1K2X - chains C and D of the 4 polymer chains in the assembly; structure by X-ray diffraction, 1.65 A resolution.

[Chain C]
Name: Putative L-asparaginase
From: Escherichia coli
Notes: EC 3.5.1.1; fragment: n-terminus (residues 2-178)
UniProt: P37595 (ASGX_ECOLI); residue numbers follow UniProt; this construct covers 2-178
Sequence (177 residues; numbered 2 to 178; the number before each row is that of its first residue):
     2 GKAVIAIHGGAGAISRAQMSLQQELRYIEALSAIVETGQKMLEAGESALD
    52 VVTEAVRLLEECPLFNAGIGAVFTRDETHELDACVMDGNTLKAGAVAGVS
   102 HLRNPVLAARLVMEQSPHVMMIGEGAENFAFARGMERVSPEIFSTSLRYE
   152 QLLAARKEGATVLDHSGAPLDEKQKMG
Disordered / not traced: 158-178
Differences from the reference sequence: modified residue (63)
Modified positions: Cys-63 (s,s-(2-hydroxyethyl)thiocysteine; CME)
Curated features (UniProtKB/Swiss-Prot):
  - site: Gly-178 (Cleavage)
Bound ions: Na+: Leu-60, Glu-61, Cys-63, Phe-66, Ala-68, Ile-70
What the authors report for this chain:
  - binding site for chloride ion: Arg-104, Ser-147

[Chain D]
Name: Putative L-asparaginase
From: Escherichia coli
Notes: EC 3.5.1.1; fragment: c-terminus (residues 179-321)
UniProt: P37595 (ASGX_ECOLI); residue numbers follow UniProt; this construct covers 179-321
Sequence (143 residues; row label = number of the first residue in the row):
   179 TVGAVALDLDGNLAAATSTGGMTNKLPGRVGDSPLVGAGCYANNASVAVS
   229 CTGTGEVFIRALAAYDIAALMDYGGLSLAEACERVVMEKLPALGGSGGLI
   279 AIDHEGNVALPFNTEGMYRAWGYAGDTPTTGIYREKGDTVATQ
Disordered / not traced: 314-321
Curated features (UniProtKB/Swiss-Prot):
  - active site: Thr-179 (Nucleophile)
  - binding site (substrate): Arg-207 to Asp-210, Thr-230 to Gly-233
  - mutagenesis: Thr-179 (T179A: Catalytically inactive)
What the authors report for this chain:
  - catalytic residues: Thr-179 (citing earlier work)
  - binding site for chloride ion: Arg-262, Glu-293

[How chain C and chain D interact]
Contacting residue pairs - 165 pairs, chain C then chain D:
  Lys-3(C) with Leu-185(D); Glu-283(D), salt bridge
  Ala-4(C) with Leu-185(D); Asp-186(D); Leu-187(D), hydrophobic; Tyr-301(D); Ala-302(D), hydrogen bond (backbone-backbone)
  Val-5(C) with Ala-184(D); Leu-185(D), hydrogen bond (backbone-backbone); Ile-280(D); Gly-300(D); Tyr-301(D), hydrophobic
  Ile-6(C) with Val-183(D); Trp-299(D); Gly-300(D), hydrogen bond (backbone-backbone)
  Ala-7(C) with Ala-182(D); Val-183(D), hydrogen bond (backbone-backbone); Ile-278(D); Ile-280(D); Ala-298(D); Trp-299(D), hydrophobic
  Ile-8(C) with Gly-181(D); Ala-182(D), hydrophobic; Ile-278(D), hydrophobic; Arg-297(D); Ala-298(D), hydrogen bond (backbone-backbone)
  His-9(C) with Thr-179(D); Val-180(D); Gly-181(D), hydrogen bond (backbone-backbone); Ser-228(D), hydrogen bond; Cys-229(D), hydrogen bond (side chain-backbone); Thr-230(D); Ile-278(D); Tyr-296(D)
  Gly-10(C) with Thr-179(D); Tyr-296(D), hydrogen bond (backbone-backbone)
  Gly-11(C) with Thr-179(D), hydrogen bond (backbone-backbone); Thr-230(D); Met-295(D); Tyr-296(D), hydrogen bond (backbone-backbone)
  Ala-12(C) with Thr-230(D), hydrogen bond (backbone-side chain); Gly-275(D); Gly-276(D); Thr-292(D); Gly-294(D); Met-295(D), hydrophobic
  Gly-13(C) with Thr-292(D); Gly-294(D), hydrogen bond (backbone-backbone)
  Ile-15(C) with Glu-293(D); Gly-294(D); Met-295(D); Tyr-296(D); Ile-310(D), hydrophobic; Tyr-311(D), hydrophobic
  Ser-16(C) with Glu-293(D)
  Arg-17(C) with Glu-293(D), hydrogen bond (backbone-side chain); Tyr-311(D)
  Met-20(C) with Tyr-296(D); Tyr-311(D), hydrogen bond
  Glu-25(C) with Ile-310(D); Tyr-311(D), hydrogen bond
  Tyr-28(C) with Tyr-296(D), hydrogen bond
  Ile-29(C) with Thr-308(D); Ile-310(D), hydrophobic
  Leu-32(C) with Arg-297(D); Gly-309(D)
  Val-36(C) with Ala-298(D), hydrophobic; Trp-299(D), hydrophobic; Pro-306(D), hydrophobic
  Glu-37(C) with Pro-306(D)
  Gln-40(C) with Gly-300(D); Tyr-301(D), hydrogen bond (side chain-backbone); Asp-304(D), hydrogen bond (side chain-backbone); Pro-306(D)
  Leu-43(C) with Leu-185(D); Asp-186(D); Leu-187(D)
  Glu-44(C) with Ala-302(D); Gly-303(D), hydrogen bond (side chain-backbone)
  Gly-46(C) with Leu-187(D)
  Glu-47(C) with Asp-186(D)
  Ser-48(C) with Asp-186(D)
  Ala-49(C) with Ala-184(D); Asp-186(D), hydrogen bond (backbone-side chain); Asn-190(D); Ala-192(D)
  Leu-50(C) with Ala-192(D)
  Val-53(C) with Ala-182(D); Val-183(D); Ala-184(D); Ala-192(D); Ala-193(D)
  Ala-56(C) with Ala-182(D), hydrophobic
  Val-57(C) with Gly-181(D); Ala-182(D); Ala-194(D), hydrophobic; Ser-196(D)
  Leu-60(C) with Val-180(D), hydrophobic; Gly-181(D)
  Glu-61(C) with Ser-196(D), hydrogen bond
  Phe-66(C) with Val-180(D), hydrophobic
  Asn-67(C) with Thr-179(D), hydrogen bond (backbone-backbone); Thr-197(D); Gly-198(D), hydrogen bond (backbone-backbone); Gly-199(D), hydrogen bond (side chain-backbone)
  Ala-68(C) with Val-180(D), hydrophobic; Ser-196(D); Gly-198(D)
  Ala-72(C) with Gly-198(D)
  Val-73(C) with Gly-198(D); Gly-199(D); Met-200(D); Thr-201(D)
  Phe-74(C) with Met-200(D); Thr-201(D); Asn-202(D), hydrogen bond (backbone-backbone)
  Thr-75(C) with Asn-202(D); Lys-203(D)
  Arg-76(C) with Asn-202(D); Lys-203(D), hydrogen bond (backbone-backbone); Leu-204(D); Pro-205(D)
  Asp-77(C) with Pro-205(D)
  Glu-81(C) with Gly-198(D); Lys-203(D), salt bridge; Pro-205(D); Gly-206(D), hydrogen bond (side chain-backbone)
  Leu-82(C) with Thr-197(D); Gly-198(D)
  Asp-83(C) with Ser-196(D); Thr-197(D), hydrogen bond (backbone-backbone); Pro-212(D)
  Ala-84(C) with Thr-195(D); Ser-196(D); Pro-212(D)
  Cys-85(C) with Ala-194(D); Thr-195(D), hydrogen bond (backbone-backbone); Ser-211(D); Pro-212(D), hydrophobic; Val-214(D), hydrophobic; Cys-218(D), hydrophobic
  Val-86(C) with Ala-193(D)
  Met-87(C) with Ala-192(D); Ala-193(D), hydrogen bond (backbone-backbone); Val-214(D), hydrophobic; Tyr-219(D), hydrophobic; Ala-220(D)
  Asp-88(C) with Leu-191(D)
  Gly-89(C) with Leu-191(D), hydrogen bond (backbone-backbone); Ala-220(D); Asn-221(D); Asn-222(D), hydrogen bond (backbone-backbone)
  Asn-90(C) with Asn-190(D); Asn-222(D), hydrogen bond (backbone-side chain)
  Leu-92(C) with Ala-220(D); Asn-221(D)
  Ala-94(C) with Val-214(D), hydrophobic
  Ala-96(C) with Pro-212(D)
  Val-97(C) with Pro-212(D)
  Pro-106(C) with Ser-196(D)
  Met-121(C) with Leu-213(D), hydrophobic
  Gln-152(C) with Thr-201(D)
  Leu-153(C) with Thr-201(D); Asn-202(D)
  Ala-156(C) with Thr-201(D)
Other interface residues (no listed pair), chain C (68 interface residues in all): Ser-33, Val-52, Ala-98, Val-107, Val-120, Arg-157
Other interface residues (no listed pair), chain D (68 interface residues in all): Arg-207, Val-208, His-282, Gly-284, Val-286, Leu-288, Thr-305

[Summary]
Chain C and chain D each contribute 68 residues to their interface; the contacts include 34 hydrogen bonds and
2 salt bridges. Polar pairs include Lys-3(C)/Glu-283(D), Glu-81(C)/Lys-203(D) and His-9(C)/Ser-228(D). The
paper reports the catalytic residue Thr-179(D); a binding site for chloride ion at Arg-104(C), Ser-147(C) and
Arg-262(D) among others.
Here chain C is Putative L-asparaginase and chain D is Putative L-asparaginase, both from Escherichia coli.
Entry 1K2X (Crystal structure of putative asparaginase encoded by Escherichia coli ybiK gene) was determined
by X-ray diffraction (same publication as 1JN9 and 2ZAK).
